3SQ2 - chains A and T of the 3 polymer chains in the assembly; structure by X-ray diffraction, 2.10 A resolution.

[Chain A]
Name: DNA polymerase
From: Enterobacteria phage RB69
Notes: EC 2.7.7.7
UniProtKB: Q38087 (DPOL_BPR69); numbering as in UniProt (aligned over 1-902)
Chain sequence (902 residues; each row starts with the number of its first residue):
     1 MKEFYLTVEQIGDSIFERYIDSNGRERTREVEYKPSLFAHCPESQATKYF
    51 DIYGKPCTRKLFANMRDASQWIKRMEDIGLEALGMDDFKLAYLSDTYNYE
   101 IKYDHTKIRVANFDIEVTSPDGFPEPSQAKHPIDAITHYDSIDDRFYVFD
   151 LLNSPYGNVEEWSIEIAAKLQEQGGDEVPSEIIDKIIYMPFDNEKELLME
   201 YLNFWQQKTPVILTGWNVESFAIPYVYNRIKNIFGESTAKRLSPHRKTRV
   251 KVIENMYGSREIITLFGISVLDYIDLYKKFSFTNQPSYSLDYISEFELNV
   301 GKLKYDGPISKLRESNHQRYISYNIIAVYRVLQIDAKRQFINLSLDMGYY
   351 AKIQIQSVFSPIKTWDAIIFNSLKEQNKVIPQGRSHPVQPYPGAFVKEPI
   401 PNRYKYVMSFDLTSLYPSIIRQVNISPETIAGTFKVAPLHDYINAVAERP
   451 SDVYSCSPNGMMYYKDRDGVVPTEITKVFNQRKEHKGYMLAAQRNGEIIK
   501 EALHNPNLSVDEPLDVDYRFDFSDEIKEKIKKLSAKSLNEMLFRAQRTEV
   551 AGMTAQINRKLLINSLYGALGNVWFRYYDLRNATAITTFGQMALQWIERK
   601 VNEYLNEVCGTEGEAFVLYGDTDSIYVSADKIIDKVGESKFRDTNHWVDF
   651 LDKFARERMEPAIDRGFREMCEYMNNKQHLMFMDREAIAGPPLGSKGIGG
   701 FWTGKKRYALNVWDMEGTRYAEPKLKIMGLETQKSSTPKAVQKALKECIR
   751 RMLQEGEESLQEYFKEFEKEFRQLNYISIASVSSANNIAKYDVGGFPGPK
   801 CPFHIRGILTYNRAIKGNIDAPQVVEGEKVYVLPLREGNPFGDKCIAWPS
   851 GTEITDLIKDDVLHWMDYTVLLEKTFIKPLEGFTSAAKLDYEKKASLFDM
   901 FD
Sequence notes: engineered mutation Ala222 (Asp in Q38087), Ala327 (Asp in Q38087)
Bound ions: Ca2+ site 1 near Glu116 (its only coordinating residue here); Ca2+ site 2: Asp411, Leu412, Asp623 (together with dTTP); Ca2+ site 3: Asp411, Asp623 (together with dTTP); Ca2+ site 4: Asn505, Asn507, Lys531; Ca2+ site 5 near Glu686 (its only coordinating residue here)
Small-molecule neighbours: dTTP (TTP): Asp411, Leu412, Thr413, Ser414, Leu415, Tyr416, Pro417, Arg482, Lys486, Lys560, Leu561, Asn564, Tyr567, Thr622, Asp623
What the authors report for this chain:
  - mutagenesis - D222A/D327A: abolished catalytic activity (citing earlier work)
  - mutagenesis - Y567A (Kd 25 uM): increased binding to dCTP
  - mutagenesis - Y567A: unchanged binding to rUTP

[Chain T]
Molecule: 16-nt DNA strand
Sequence (16 nucleotides; numbered 3 to 18; the number before each row is that of its first residue):
     3 CXTAATTAATTAATTG
Modified / non-standard residues: 2PR (2-amino-9-[2-deoxyribofuranosyl]-9H-purine-5'-monophosphate) at position 4

[How chain A and chain T interact]
Pairs across the interface - 39 pairs, chain A then chain T:
  Ser360(A) - 2PR_4(T)  hydrogen bond to the phosphate
  Pro361(A) - 2PR_4(T)  sugar contact
  Ile362(A) - DC3(T)  phosphate contact
  Ile362(A) - 2PR_4(T)  hydrogen bond to the phosphate
  Tyr391(A) - DT5(T)  hydrogen bond to the phosphate
  Tyr391(A) - DA6(T)  sugar contact
  Pro392(A) - DA6(T)  phosphate contact
  Pro392(A) - DA7(T)  phosphate contact
  Gly393(A) - DA6(T)  hydrogen bond to the phosphate
  Gly393(A) - DA7(T)  hydrogen bond to the phosphate
  Ala394(A) - DA7(T)  sugar contact
  Val396(A) - DA7(T)  phosphate contact
  Val396(A) - DT8(T)  phosphate contact
  Leu561(A) - 2PR_4(T)  base contact
  Asn564(A) - 2PR_4(T)  base contact
  Ser565(A) - 2PR_4(T)  base contact
  Tyr567(A) - 2PR_4(T)  base contact
  Gly568(A) - 2PR_4(T)  base contact
  Gly568(A) - DT5(T)  sugar contact
  Gly571(A) - DT5(T)  sugar contact
  Asn572(A) - 2PR_4(T)  hydrogen bond to the phosphate
  Asn572(A) - DT5(T)  hydrogen bond to the phosphate
  Trp574(A) - DC3(T)  stacking on the base
  Lys705(A) - DT8(T)  salt bridge to the phosphate
  Lys705(A) - DT9(T)  sugar contact
  Lys706(A) - DA7(T)  base contact
  Lys706(A) - DT8(T)  sugar contact
  Arg707(A) - DT9(T)  phosphate contact
  Arg707(A) - DA10(T)  salt bridge to the phosphate
  Glu731(A) - DA10(T)  sugar contact
  Pro799(A) - DA14(T)  phosphate contact
  Lys800(A) - DT13(T)  phosphate contact
  Lys800(A) - DA14(T)  hydrogen bond to the phosphate
  Cys801(A) - DT13(T)  sugar contact
  Phe803(A) - DT12(T)  sugar contact
  Phe803(A) - DT13(T)  phosphate contact
  Lys844(A) - DT13(T)  salt bridge to the phosphate
  Lys874(A) - DT12(T)  salt bridge to the phosphate
  Lys878(A) - DA11(T)  salt bridge to the phosphate
Interface residues without a listed pair, chain A (33 interface residues in all): Phe359, Lys363, Pro390, Glu398, Ala569, Gly798

[In short]
33 residues of chain A face 12 of chain T across their interface; the contacts include 8 hydrogen bonds, 5
salt bridges and 1 aromatic stacking contact. Polar contacts include Ser360(A)-2PR_4(T), Ile362(A)-2PR_4(T)
and Tyr391(A)-DT5(T). Chain A binds dTTP. The paper reports that D222A/D327A of chain A abolish catalytic
activity; Y567A of chain A increases binding to dCTP.
Chain A is DNA polymerase (Enterobacteria phage RB69) and chain T is a 16-nt DNA strand; the structure, RB69
DNA Polymerase Ternary Complex with dTTP Opposite 2AP (AT rich sequence), was determined by X-ray diffraction
(same publication as 3SQ4, 3SUN, 3SUO, 3SUP and 3SUQ).
